Entry 4EZ9 (X-ray diffraction, 1.64 A resolution); this record covers chains A and B of the 3 polymer chains in the assembly.

[Chain A]
Protein: DNA polymerase
From: Geobacillus kaustophilus
Notes: EC 2.7.7.7; fragment: Bacillus Fragment (analogous to E. coli Klenow Fragment
UniProtKB: Q5KWC1 (Q5KWC1_GEOKA); residues 285-876 here correspond to UniProt positions 287-878 (UniProt number = residue number + 2)
Sequence (592 residues; numbered 285 to 876; the number before each row is that of its first residue):
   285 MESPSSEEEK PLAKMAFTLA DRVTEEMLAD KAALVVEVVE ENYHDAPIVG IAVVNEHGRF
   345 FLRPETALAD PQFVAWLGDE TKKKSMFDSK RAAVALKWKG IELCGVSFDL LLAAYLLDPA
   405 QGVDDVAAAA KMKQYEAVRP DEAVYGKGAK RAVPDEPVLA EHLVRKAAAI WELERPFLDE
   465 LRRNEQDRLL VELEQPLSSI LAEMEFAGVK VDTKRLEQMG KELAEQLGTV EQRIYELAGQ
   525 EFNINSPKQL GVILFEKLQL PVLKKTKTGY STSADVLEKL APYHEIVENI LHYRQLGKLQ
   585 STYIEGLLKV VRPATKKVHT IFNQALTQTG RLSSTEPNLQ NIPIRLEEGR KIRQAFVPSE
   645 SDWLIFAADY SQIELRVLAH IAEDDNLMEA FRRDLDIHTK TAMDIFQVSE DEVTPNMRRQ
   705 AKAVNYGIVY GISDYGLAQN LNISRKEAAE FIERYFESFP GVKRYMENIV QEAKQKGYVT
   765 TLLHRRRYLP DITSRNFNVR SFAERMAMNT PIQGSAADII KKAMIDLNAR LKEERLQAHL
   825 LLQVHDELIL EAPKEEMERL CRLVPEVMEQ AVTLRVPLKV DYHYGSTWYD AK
Not modelled in the structure: 285-297, 876
Construct notes: engineered mutation Ala598 (Asp600 in Q5KWC1), Tyr710 (Phe712 in Q5KWC1)

[Chain B]
Molecule: 9-nt DNA strand
Sequence (9 nucleotides; row label = number of the first residue in the row):
    21 CCTGACTCX
Modified residues: 2DT (3'-deoxythymidine-5'-monophosphate) at position 29

[How chain A and chain B interact]
Residue-residue contacts (33; chain A residue first):
  Pro531(A) with DG24(B), phosphate contact; DA25(B), sugar contact
  Thr550(A) with DG24(B), hydrogen bond to the phosphate
  Lys551(A) with DT23(B), salt bridge to the phosphate; DG24(B), phosphate contact
  Thr552(A) with DT23(B), phosphate contact; DG24(B), hydrogen bond to the phosphate
  Ser555(A) with DA25(B), phosphate contact
  Thr556(A) with DA25(B), hydrogen bond to the phosphate
  Ser557(A) with DA25(B), phosphate contact
  Ala558(A) with DC26(B), hydrogen bond to the phosphate
  Leu575(A) with DC26(B), phosphate contact
  Arg578(A) with DA25(B), hydrogen bond to the phosphate; DC26(B), salt bridge to the phosphate
  Gln579(A) with DC26(B), phosphate contact; DT27(B), phosphate contact
  Lys582(A) with DC26(B), base contact
  Tyr587(A) with DT27(B), hydrogen bond to the sugar
  Arg615(A) with 2DT_29(B), base contact
  Gln624(A) with DC28(B), sugar contact
  Asn625(A) with DT27(B), hydrogen bond to the base; DC28(B), sugar contact
  Ile626(A) with DC28(B), sugar contact
  Pro627(A) with DT27(B), phosphate contact; DC28(B), phosphate contact
  Ile628(A) with DC28(B), hydrogen bond to the phosphate; 2DT_29(B), phosphate contact
  Arg629(A) with DT27(B), salt bridge to the phosphate; DC28(B), salt bridge to the phosphate
  Val828(A) with 2DT_29(B), sugar contact
  His829(A) with 2DT_29(B), sugar contact
  Asp830(A) with 2DT_29(B), sugar contact
  Glu831(A) with 2DT_29(B), phosphate contact
Other interface residues (no listed pair), chain A (26 interface residues in all): Tyr554, Arg637

[In short]
26 residues of chain A and 7 residues of chain B are in contact, with 8 hydrogen bonds and 4 salt bridges.
Polar pairs include Asn625(A)-DT27(B), Tyr587(A)-DT27(B) and Thr550(A)-DG24(B).
Chain A is DNA polymerase (Geobacillus kaustophilus) and chain B is a 9-nt DNA strand; the structure, Bacillus
DNA Polymerase I Large Fragment Complex 2, was determined by X-ray diffraction.
